PDB entry 2PRE | X-ray diffraction, 2.70 A resolution | chain A

# Chain A
Protein: Ervatamin-C
Source organism: Tabernaemontana divaricata
Notes: EC 3.4.22.-
UniProt: A8DS38 (A8DS38_TABDI); residues 1-208 here correspond to UniProt positions 134-341 (UniProt number = residue number + 133)
Sequence (208 residues; numbered 1 to 208; the number before each row is that of its first residue):
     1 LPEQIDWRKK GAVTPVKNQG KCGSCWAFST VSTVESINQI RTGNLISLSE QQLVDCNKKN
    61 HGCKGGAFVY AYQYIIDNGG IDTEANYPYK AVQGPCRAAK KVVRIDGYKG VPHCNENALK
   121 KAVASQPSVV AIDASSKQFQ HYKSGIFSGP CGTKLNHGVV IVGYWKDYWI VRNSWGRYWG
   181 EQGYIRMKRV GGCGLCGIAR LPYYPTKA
Cystine bridges: C22-C63, C56-C96, C114-C193, C151-C196
Residues lining bound ligands: E64 (N-[N-[1-hydroxycarboxyethyl-carbonyl]leucylamino-butyl]-guanidine): Q19, C22, G23, S24, C25, W26, H61, K64, G65, G66, F68, A131, N156, H157, G158, W175

# Summary
Chain A binds compound E64.
Chain A is Ervatamin-C (Tabernaemontana divaricata); the structure, Crystal structure of plant cysteine
protease Ervatamin-C complexed with irreversible inhibitor E-64 at 2.7 A resolution, was determined by X-ray
diffraction, deposited together with 3BCN.
